Entry 2WC9 (X-ray diffraction, 2.50 A resolution); this record covers chain A.

Chain A:
Protein: Terminase large subunit
Source organism: Bacillus phage SPP1
Notes: fragment: nuclease domain, residues 232-422
UniProt: P54308 (TERL_BPSPP); numbering as in UniProt (aligned over 232-422)
Sequence (212 residues; row label = number of the first residue in the row):
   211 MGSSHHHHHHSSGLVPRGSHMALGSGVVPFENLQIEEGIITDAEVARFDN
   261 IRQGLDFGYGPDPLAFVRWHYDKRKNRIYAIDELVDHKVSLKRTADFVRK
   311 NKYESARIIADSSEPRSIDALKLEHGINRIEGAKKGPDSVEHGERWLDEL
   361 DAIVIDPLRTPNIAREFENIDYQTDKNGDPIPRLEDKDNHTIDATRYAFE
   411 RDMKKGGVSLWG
Disordered / not traced: 211-236, 414-422
Modified residues: Mse211 (selenomethionine); Mse231 (selenomethionine); Mse413 (selenomethionine; parent Met)
Construct notes: expression tag (211-231)
Metal / ion sites: Mn2+ near D266 (its only coordinating residue here)
Swiss-Prot annotation at these positions:
  - binding site (Mn(2+)): D266, D321, H400, D403
From the paper describing this entry:
  - Mn2+ coordination: H400
  - catalytic residues: D266, D321, H400, D403 (by similarity / conservation)
  - mutagenesis - D266N, D321N, D403N: abolished catalytic activity
  - mutagenesis - H400A: decreased catalytic activity

Summary:
UniProt lists 4 Mn2+-binding residues. From the paper: catalytic residues D266, D321 and H400 among others;
D266N, D321N and D403N abolish catalytic activity.
Chain A is Terminase large subunit (Bacillus phage SPP1); the structure, Crystal structure of the g2p (large
terminase) nuclease domain from the bacteriophage SPP1 with bound Mn, was determined by X-ray diffraction,
deposited together with 2WBN.
